1FWI - chains B and C of the 3 polymer chains in the assembly; structure by X-ray diffraction, 2.00 A resolution.

Chain B:
Name: Urease
Organism: Klebsiella aerogenes
Notes: EC 3.5.1.5; engineered mutation(s): H(C 134)A
UniProt: P18315 (URE2_KLEAE); residues 1-106 here = UniProt positions 1-106
Chain sequence (106 residues; each row starts with the number of its first residue):
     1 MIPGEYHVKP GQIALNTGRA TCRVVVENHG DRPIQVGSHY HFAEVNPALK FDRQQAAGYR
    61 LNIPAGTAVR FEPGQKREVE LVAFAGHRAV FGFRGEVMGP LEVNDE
Not modelled in the structure: 102-106

Chain C:
Name: Urease
Organism: Klebsiella aerogenes
Notes: EC 3.5.1.5
UniProt: P18314 (URE1_KLEAE); numbering as in UniProt (aligned over 1-567)
Chain sequence (567 residues; row label = number of the first residue in the row):
     1 MSNISRQAYA DMFGPTVGDK VRLADTELWI EVEDDLTTYG EEVKFGGGKV IRDGMGQGQM
    61 LAADCVDLVL TNALIVDHWG IVKADIGVKD GRIFAIGKAG NPDIQPNVTI PIGAATEVIA
   121 AEGKIVTAGG IDTAIHWICP QQAEEALVSG VTTMVGGGTG PAAGTHATTC TPGPWYISRM
   181 LQAADSLPVN IGLLGKGNVS QPDALREQVA AGVIGLKIHE DWGATPAAID CALTVADEMD
   241 IQVALHSDTL NESGFVEDTL AAIGGRTIHT FHTEGAGGGH APDIITACAH PNILPSSTNP
   301 TLPYTLNTID EHLDMLMVCH HLDPDIAEDV AFAESRIRRE TIAAEDVLHD LGAFSLTSSD
   361 SQAMGRVGEV ILRTWQVAHR MKVQRGALAE ETGDNDNFRV KRYIAKYTIN PALTHGIAHE
   421 VGSIEVGKLA DLVVWSPAFF GVKPATVIKG GMIAIAPMGD INASIPTPQP VHYRPMFGAL
   481 GSARHHCRLT FLSQAAAANG VAERLNLRSA IAVVKGCRTV QKADMVHNSL QPNITVDAQT
   541 YEVRVDGELI TSEPADVLPM AQRYFLF
Not modelled in the structure: 1, 317-331
Modified residues: Lys-217 (lysine nz-carboxylic acid; KCX)
Differences from the reference sequence: engineered mutation Ala-134 (His in P18314); modified residue (217)
Metal / ion sites: Ni2+: Lys-217, His-246, His-272
UniProt features mapped onto this chain:
  - active site: His-320 (Proton donor)
  - binding site (Ni(2+)): His-136, Lys-217, His-246, His-272, Asp-360
  - binding site (substrate): His-219
  - modified residue: Lys-217 (N6-carboxylysine)

Interface between chain B and chain C:
Pairs across the interface (82):
  Met-1(B) with Arg-22(C); Asp-25(C); Arg-563(C)
  Ile-2(B) with Arg-22(C), hydrogen bond (backbone-side chain)
  Pro-3(B) with Ala-24(C); Ala-438(C); Arg-563(C); Tyr-564(C)
  Gly-4(B) with Val-21(C); Arg-22(C); Ala-24(C), hydrogen bond (backbone-backbone); Pro-437(C); Ala-438(C)
  Glu-5(B) with Val-21(C); Arg-22(C), salt bridge; Trp-29(C)
  Tyr-6(B) with Pro-15(C); Lys-20(C); Val-21(C), hydrophobic; Gly-123(C)
  His-7(B) with Asp-19(C); Lys-20(C), hydrogen bond (backbone-backbone); Trp-29(C)
  Val-8(B) with Arg-6(C); Gln-7(C); Ala-10(C), hydrophobic; Asp-19(C)
  Lys-9(B) with Arg-6(C); Val-17(C); Asp-19(C), hydrogen bond (backbone-side chain)
  Gly-11(B) with Ser-5(C); Arg-6(C), hydrogen bond (backbone-backbone)
  Gln-12(B) with Asn-3(C), hydrogen bond; Ile-4(C)
  Ile-13(B) with Asn-3(C); Ile-4(C), hydrogen bond (backbone-backbone); Arg-6(C); Tyr-39(C), hydrophobic
  Ala-14(B) with Ser-2(C); Tyr-39(C)
  Leu-15(B) with Ser-2(C), hydrogen bond (backbone-backbone); Ile-4(C), hydrophobic; Tyr-39(C); Gly-40(C)
  Asn-16(B) with Tyr-39(C), hydrogen bond (backbone-backbone); Gly-40(C)
  Arg-19(B) with Glu-41(C), salt bridge
  Gly-37(B) with Gly-48(C); Arg-52(C)
  His-39(B) with Gly-40(C); Glu-41(C), salt bridge; Val-50(C); Met-55(C)
  Tyr-40(B) with Met-55(C), hydrophobic
  Arg-60(B) with Gly-40(C); Glu-41(C), salt bridge
  Asn-62(B) with Ser-2(C), hydrogen bond (side chain-backbone)
  Pro-64(B) with Ser-2(C)
  Ala-65(B) with Phe-13(C); Gly-40(C); Glu-42(C); Val-50(C), hydrophobic
  Gly-66(B) with Lys-49(C), hydrogen bond (backbone-side chain); Val-50(C)
  Phe-84(B) with Ile-104(C), hydrophobic
  Ala-85(B) with Asp-103(C); Ile-104(C), hydrogen bond (backbone-backbone); Pro-106(C)
  Gly-86(B) with Pro-102(C); Ile-104(C); Gln-105(C)
  His-87(B) with Pro-102(C), hydrogen bond (backbone-backbone); Asp-103(C), salt bridge
  Arg-88(B) with Asp-103(C), hydrogen bond (backbone-backbone)
  Ala-89(B) with Asp-103(C), hydrogen bond (backbone-backbone); Ile-104(C)
  Phe-91(B) with Gly-54(C); Gln-59(C); Asp-103(C)
  Gly-92(B) with Asp-53(C)
  Phe-93(B) with Gly-54(C); Met-55(C), hydrophobic
Interface residues without a listed pair, chain B (37 interface residues in all): Pro-10, Ser-38, Ile-63, Thr-67
Interface residues without a listed pair, chain C (45 interface residues in all): Tyr-9, Met-12, Gly-14, Thr-16, Gly-18, Lys-44

Overview:
37 residues of chain B and 45 residues of chain C are in contact; the contacts include 15 hydrogen bonds and 5
salt bridges. Polar contacts include Glu-5(B)/Arg-22(C), Arg-19(B)/Glu-41(C) and His-39(B)/Glu-41(C).
Chain B is Urease and chain C is Urease, both from Klebsiella aerogenes; the structure, Klebsiella aerogenes
urease, H134A variant, was determined by X-ray diffraction.
